Entry 4UW7 (X-ray diffraction, 2.52 A resolution); this record covers chains A and B of the 3 polymer chains in the assembly.

[Chain A (and B)]
Protein: L-shaped tail fiber protein
From: Enterobacteria phage T5
Notes: fragment: c-terminal domain, residues 970-1263; chain B of this document is another copy of the same molecule, construct and numbering; everything in this record applies to it too
UniProtKB: Q5DMH0 (Q5DMH0_BPT5); numbering as in UniProt (aligned over 970-1263)
Chain sequence (294 residues; each row starts with the number of its first residue):
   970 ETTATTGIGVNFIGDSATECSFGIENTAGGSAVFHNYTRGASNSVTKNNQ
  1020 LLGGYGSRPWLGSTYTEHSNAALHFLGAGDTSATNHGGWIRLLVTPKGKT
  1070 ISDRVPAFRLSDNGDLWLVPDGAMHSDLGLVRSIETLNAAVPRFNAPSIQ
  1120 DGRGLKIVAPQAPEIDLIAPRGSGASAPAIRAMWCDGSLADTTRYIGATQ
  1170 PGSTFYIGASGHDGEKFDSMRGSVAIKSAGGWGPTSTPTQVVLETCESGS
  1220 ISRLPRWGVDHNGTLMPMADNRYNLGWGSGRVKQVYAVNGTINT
Not modelled in the structure: 970-989 (chain B: 970-988)
Modified positions: Mse1093, Mse1152, Mse1189, Mse1235, Mse1237 (selenomethionine; parent Met)
From the paper describing this entry:
  - self-association interface (contacts with another copy of this molecule): Phe1044, Phe1077, Ile1134, Ile1149, Phe1174, Trp1226

[How chain A and chain B interact]
Residue-residue contacts (331; chain A residue first):
  Phe991(A) - Phe991(B)  hydrophobic
  Ile993(A) - Phe991(B)  hydrophobic
  Glu994(A) - Phe991(B)
  Glu994(A) - Tyr1034(B)  hydrogen bond
  Asn995(A) - Cys989(B)
  Ser1000(A) - Cys989(B)
  Ala1001(A) - Cys989(B)
  Val1002(A) - Cys989(B)
  Val1002(A) - Phe991(B)  hydrogen bond (backbone-backbone)
  Phe1003(A) - Phe991(B)  hydrophobic
  Phe1003(A) - Ile993(B)  hydrophobic
  Phe1003(A) - Phe1003(B)  hydrophobic
  His1004(A) - Ser990(B)
  His1004(A) - Phe991(B)  hydrogen bond (backbone-backbone)
  His1004(A) - Gly992(B)
  His1004(A) - Ile993(B)  hydrogen bond (backbone-backbone)
  Asn1005(A) - Ile993(B)
  Asn1005(A) - Ala1001(B)  hydrogen bond (side chain-backbone)
  Tyr1006(A) - Ser990(B)
  Tyr1006(A) - Gly992(B)
  Tyr1006(A) - Ile993(B)  hydrogen bond (backbone-backbone)
  Tyr1006(A) - Glu994(B)
  Tyr1006(A) - Asn995(B)  hydrogen bond (backbone-backbone)
  Tyr1006(A) - Ala1001(B)
  Thr1007(A) - Asn995(B)
  Thr1007(A) - Gly999(B)
  Thr1007(A) - Ala1001(B)
  Arg1008(A) - Glu994(B)  salt bridge
  Arg1008(A) - Asn995(B)
  Arg1008(A) - Thr996(B)
  Arg1008(A) - Gly998(B)
  Asn1012(A) - Thr996(B)
  Gln1019(A) - Gly998(B)
  Leu1020(A) - Ser1000(B)
  Gly1022(A) - Ala1001(B)
  Gly1023(A) - Ala1001(B)
  Gly1023(A) - Val1002(B)
  Gly1023(A) - Phe1003(B)  hydrogen bond (backbone-backbone)
  Tyr1024(A) - Phe1003(B)
  Tyr1024(A) - Tyr1024(B)
  Tyr1024(A) - Phe1044(B)
  Gly1025(A) - Phe1003(B)  hydrogen bond (backbone-backbone)
  Gly1025(A) - His1004(B)
  Gly1025(A) - Asn1005(B)  hydrogen bond (backbone-backbone)
  Gly1025(A) - Tyr1024(B)
  Gly1025(A) - Phe1044(B)
  Ser1026(A) - Asn1005(B)
  Ser1026(A) - Leu1021(B)
  Ser1026(A) - Phe1044(B)
  Arg1027(A) - His1004(B)
  Arg1027(A) - Asn1005(B)  hydrogen bond (backbone-backbone)
  Arg1027(A) - Tyr1006(B)
  Arg1027(A) - Thr1007(B)
  Pro1028(A) - Thr1015(B)
  Trp1029(A) - Thr1007(B)
  Trp1029(A) - Arg1008(B)
  Trp1029(A) - Asn1012(B)  hydrogen bond (side chain-backbone)
  Trp1029(A) - Ser1013(B)
  Trp1029(A) - Val1014(B)
  Trp1029(A) - Thr1015(B)  hydrogen bond (backbone-backbone)
  Trp1029(A) - Thr1050(B)
  Leu1030(A) - Val1014(B)
  Leu1030(A) - Ser1051(B)
  Leu1030(A) - His1055(B)
  Gly1031(A) - Asn1012(B)
  Tyr1034(A) - Tyr1006(B)  hydrophobic
  Tyr1034(A) - Thr1007(B)
  Tyr1034(A) - Arg1008(B)  hydrogen bond
  Thr1035(A) - His1055(B)
  Ser1038(A) - His1004(B)
  Asn1039(A) - Leu1021(B)
  Asn1039(A) - His1055(B)  hydrogen bond (side chain-backbone)
  Asn1039(A) - Gly1056(B)  hydrogen bond (side chain-backbone)
  Asn1039(A) - Gly1057(B)
  Ala1040(A) - Phe1044(B)  hydrophobic
  Ala1041(A) - Phe1044(B)
  Ala1041(A) - Ile1059(B)
  Leu1061(A) - Ile1059(B)  hydrophobic
  Leu1061(A) - Leu1079(B)  hydrophobic
  Leu1062(A) - Ile1059(B)
  Val1063(A) - Gly1057(B)
  Val1063(A) - Ile1059(B)  hydrophobic
  Val1063(A) - Leu1079(B)  hydrophobic
  Val1063(A) - Ser1080(B)
  Val1063(A) - Asp1081(B)
  Thr1064(A) - His1055(B)
  Thr1064(A) - Gly1056(B)
  Thr1064(A) - Gly1057(B)  hydrogen bond (backbone-backbone)
  Thr1064(A) - Asp1081(B)
  Pro1065(A) - Asp1081(B)
  Lys1066(A) - Ala1047(B)
  Lys1066(A) - Gly1048(B)
  Lys1066(A) - Asn1054(B)
  Lys1066(A) - Asp1081(B)  hydrogen bond (backbone-side chain)
  Lys1066(A) - Arg1101(B)
  Lys1066(A) - Glu1104(B)  salt bridge
  Gly1067(A) - Thr1053(B)
  Gly1067(A) - Asn1054(B)  hydrogen bond (backbone-side chain)
  Lys1068(A) - Thr1053(B)
  Lys1068(A) - Asn1054(B)
  Lys1068(A) - His1055(B)  hydrogen bond (backbone-backbone)
  Lys1068(A) - Gly1056(B)
  Thr1069(A) - Ala1052(B)
  Thr1069(A) - His1055(B)
  Ile1070(A) - His1055(B)  hydrogen bond (backbone-side chain)
  Ala1076(A) - Gly1083(B)
  Phe1077(A) - Phe1077(B)  hydrophobic
  Phe1077(A) - Leu1079(B)  hydrophobic
  Leu1087(A) - Gly1083(B)
  Leu1087(A) - Leu1085(B)  hydrophobic
  Pro1089(A) - Asn1082(B)
  Pro1089(A) - Gly1083(B)
  Pro1089(A) - Gly1121(B)
  Asp1090(A) - Asn1082(B)  hydrogen bond (backbone-backbone)
  Gly1091(A) - Ala1159(B)
  Ala1092(A) - Leu1158(B)
  Ala1092(A) - Ala1159(B)
  Mse1093(A) - Leu1158(B)
  His1094(A) - Leu1158(B)  hydrogen bond (backbone-backbone)
  His1094(A) - Ala1159(B)
  His1094(A) - Asp1160(B)
  His1094(A) - Thr1161(B)
  His1094(A) - Arg1163(B)  hydrogen bond
  Asp1096(A) - Arg1163(B)  salt bridge
  Leu1097(A) - Leu1158(B)
  Val1110(A) - Arg1163(B)
  Arg1112(A) - Thr1162(B)  hydrogen bond (side chain-backbone)
  Arg1112(A) - Arg1163(B)  hydrogen bond (side chain-backbone)
  Arg1112(A) - Tyr1164(B)
  Phe1113(A) - Ile1165(B)  hydrophobic
  Ala1115(A) - Mse1152(B)  hydrophobic
  Gln1119(A) - Arg1150(B)
  Gln1119(A) - Mse1152(B)
  Arg1122(A) - Arg1150(B)
  Ala1128(A) - Arg1122(B)
  Ala1131(A) - Arg1122(B)
  Pro1132(A) - Arg1122(B)
  Glu1133(A) - Gln1119(B)
  Glu1133(A) - Arg1122(B)  salt bridge
  Glu1133(A) - Gly1123(B)
  Glu1133(A) - Leu1124(B)  hydrogen bond (backbone-backbone)
  Ile1134(A) - Leu1124(B)
  Ile1134(A) - Ile1134(B)  hydrophobic
  Asp1135(A) - Gln1119(B)  hydrogen bond
  Asp1135(A) - Leu1124(B)  hydrogen bond (backbone-backbone)
  Asp1135(A) - Lys1125(B)  salt bridge
  Asp1135(A) - Ile1126(B)  hydrogen bond (backbone-backbone)
  Leu1136(A) - Ile1126(B)  hydrophobic
  Leu1136(A) - Pro1132(B)
  Ile1137(A) - Phe1113(B)  hydrophobic
  Ile1137(A) - Ile1126(B)  hydrogen bond (backbone-backbone)
  Ile1137(A) - Val1127(B)
  Ile1137(A) - Ala1128(B)  hydrogen bond (backbone-backbone)
  Ile1137(A) - Pro1132(B)
  Ala1138(A) - Gln1130(B)
  Ala1138(A) - Pro1132(B)
  Pro1139(A) - Ala1128(B)
  Pro1139(A) - Pro1129(B)
  Pro1139(A) - Gln1130(B)  hydrogen bond (backbone-backbone)
  Arg1140(A) - Gln1130(B)  hydrogen bond (backbone-side chain)
  Gly1143(A) - Gln1130(B)
  Ala1144(A) - Gln1130(B)
  Ser1145(A) - Gln1130(B)
  Ala1146(A) - Gln1130(B)  hydrogen bond (backbone-backbone)
  Ala1146(A) - Ala1131(B)
  Pro1147(A) - Gln1130(B)
  Pro1147(A) - Pro1132(B)
  Ala1148(A) - Pro1132(B)  hydrogen bond (backbone-backbone)
  Ala1148(A) - Glu1133(B)
  Ala1148(A) - Ile1134(B)  hydrogen bond (backbone-backbone)
  Ile1149(A) - Ile1134(B)
  Ile1149(A) - Ile1149(B)  hydrophobic
  Arg1150(A) - Glu1133(B)  salt bridge
  Arg1150(A) - Ile1134(B)  hydrogen bond (backbone-backbone)
  Arg1150(A) - Asp1135(B)  salt bridge
  Arg1150(A) - Leu1136(B)  hydrogen bond (backbone-backbone)
  Ala1151(A) - Leu1136(B)
  Ala1151(A) - Pro1147(B)  hydrophobic
  Mse1152(A) - Asp1135(B)
  Mse1152(A) - Leu1136(B)  hydrogen bond (backbone-backbone)
  Mse1152(A) - Ile1137(B)
  Mse1152(A) - Ala1138(B)  hydrogen bond (backbone-backbone)
  Trp1153(A) - Ser1145(B)
  Trp1153(A) - Pro1147(B)
  Cys1154(A) - Ala1138(B)
  Cys1154(A) - Pro1139(B)
  Cys1154(A) - Arg1140(B)  hydrogen bond (backbone-backbone)
  Cys1154(A) - Ser1145(B)  hydrogen bond (backbone-side chain)
  Asp1155(A) - Arg1140(B)  salt bridge
  Gly1156(A) - Pro1139(B)
  Gly1156(A) - Arg1140(B)  hydrogen bond (backbone-backbone)
  Gly1156(A) - Gly1141(B)  hydrogen bond (backbone-backbone)
  Ser1157(A) - Pro1139(B)
  Gln1169(A) - Arg1140(B)
  Ser1172(A) - Ser1145(B)
  Thr1173(A) - Ser1145(B)  hydrogen bond (backbone-backbone)
  Thr1173(A) - Ala1146(B)
  Thr1173(A) - Pro1147(B)
  Phe1174(A) - Leu1136(B)  hydrophobic
  Phe1174(A) - Pro1147(B)
  Tyr1175(A) - Pro1147(B)  hydrogen bond (backbone-backbone)
  Tyr1175(A) - Ala1148(B)
  Tyr1175(A) - Ile1149(B)  hydrogen bond (backbone-backbone)
  Ile1176(A) - Ile1149(B)
  Ile1176(A) - Phe1174(B)  hydrophobic
  Ile1176(A) - Ile1195(B)
  Gly1177(A) - Ile1149(B)  hydrogen bond (backbone-backbone)
  Gly1177(A) - Arg1150(B)
  Gly1177(A) - Ala1151(B)  hydrogen bond (backbone-backbone)
  Gly1177(A) - Phe1174(B)
  Gly1177(A) - Ile1195(B)
  Ala1178(A) - Ala1151(B)
  Ala1178(A) - Trp1153(B)  hydrophobic
  Ala1178(A) - Ile1195(B)  hydrophobic
  Ser1179(A) - Arg1150(B)
  Ser1179(A) - Ala1151(B)  hydrogen bond (backbone-backbone)
  Ser1179(A) - Mse1152(B)
  Ser1179(A) - Trp1153(B)  hydrogen bond (backbone-backbone)
  Gly1180(A) - Trp1153(B)
  Gly1180(A) - Thr1168(B)
  Gly1180(A) - Trp1201(B)
  His1181(A) - Trp1153(B)  hydrogen bond (backbone-backbone)
  His1181(A) - Cys1154(B)
  His1181(A) - Ile1165(B)
  His1181(A) - Gly1166(B)  hydrogen bond (side chain-backbone)
  His1181(A) - Ala1167(B)
  His1181(A) - Thr1168(B)  hydrogen bond (backbone-backbone)
  His1181(A) - Trp1201(B)
  Asp1182(A) - Ala1167(B)
  Asp1182(A) - Gly1202(B)
  Asp1182(A) - Pro1203(B)
  Gly1183(A) - Ala1167(B)
  Glu1184(A) - Pro1203(B)
  Phe1186(A) - Mse1152(B)  hydrophobic
  Phe1186(A) - Trp1153(B)
  Phe1186(A) - Cys1154(B)  hydrophobic
  Mse1189(A) - Ala1148(B)  hydrophobic
  Mse1189(A) - Ile1149(B)
  Mse1189(A) - Arg1150(B)
  Arg1190(A) - Trp1201(B)
  Arg1190(A) - Thr1206(B)  hydrogen bond
  Arg1190(A) - Thr1208(B)  hydrogen bond (backbone-side chain)
  Gly1191(A) - Ile1195(B)
  Gly1191(A) - Thr1208(B)
  Ser1192(A) - Val1210(B)
  Val1193(A) - Val1193(B)  hydrophobic
  Leu1212(A) - Val1228(B)  hydrophobic
  Glu1213(A) - Val1210(B)
  Thr1214(A) - Thr1208(B)
  Thr1214(A) - Gln1209(B)
  Thr1214(A) - Val1210(B)
  Thr1214(A) - Val1228(B)
  Thr1214(A) - Asp1229(B)  hydrogen bond (side chain-backbone)
  Thr1214(A) - His1230(B)  hydrogen bond (side chain-backbone)
  Thr1214(A) - Gly1232(B)
  Cys1215(A) - Thr1206(B)  hydrogen bond
  Cys1215(A) - Pro1207(B)
  Cys1215(A) - Thr1208(B)  hydrogen bond (backbone-side chain)
  Cys1215(A) - His1230(B)
  Glu1216(A) - His1230(B)  hydrogen bond (backbone-backbone)
  Glu1216(A) - Asn1231(B)
  Ser1217(A) - Ser1205(B)
  Ser1217(A) - Pro1207(B)
  Ser1217(A) - His1230(B)  hydrogen bond (backbone-side chain)
  Gly1218(A) - Thr1204(B)
  Gly1218(A) - Ser1205(B)  hydrogen bond (backbone-side chain)
  Ser1219(A) - Thr1204(B)
  Ser1219(A) - Ser1205(B)
  Ser1219(A) - Thr1206(B)  hydrogen bond (backbone-backbone)
  Ile1220(A) - Pro1203(B)
  Ile1220(A) - Thr1204(B)
  Ile1220(A) - Ser1205(B)
  Ile1220(A) - Thr1206(B)
  Arg1225(A) - Val1228(B)
  Arg1225(A) - His1230(B)  hydrogen bond (side chain-backbone)
  Arg1225(A) - Gly1232(B)
  Trp1226(A) - Val1228(B)
  Trp1226(A) - Gly1232(B)  hydrogen bond (side chain-backbone)
  Trp1226(A) - Leu1234(B)
  Asn1240(A) - Val1257(B)
  Tyr1242(A) - Asn1231(B)
  Tyr1242(A) - Gly1232(B)
  Asn1243(A) - Thr1233(B)
  Asn1243(A) - Leu1234(B)  hydrogen bond (backbone-backbone)
  Leu1244(A) - Leu1234(B)
  Gly1245(A) - Thr1233(B)
  Gly1245(A) - Leu1234(B)  hydrogen bond (backbone-backbone)
  Trp1246(A) - Mse1235(B)
  Ser1248(A) - Asp1239(B)
  Gly1249(A) - Pro1236(B)
  Gly1249(A) - Asp1239(B)
  Arg1250(A) - Pro1236(B)
  Arg1250(A) - Asp1239(B)  salt bridge
  Arg1250(A) - Asn1240(B)  hydrogen bond (backbone-backbone)
  Arg1250(A) - Thr1263(B)  hydrogen bond (side chain-backbone)
  Val1251(A) - Trp1226(B)  hydrophobic
  Val1251(A) - Pro1236(B)
  Val1251(A) - Tyr1242(B)
  Val1251(A) - Leu1244(B)
  Lys1252(A) - Asn1240(B)
  Lys1252(A) - Arg1241(B)
  Lys1252(A) - Tyr1242(B)  hydrogen bond (backbone-backbone)
  Lys1252(A) - Asn1243(B)
  Gln1253(A) - Asn1243(B)  hydrogen bond (backbone-side chain)
  Gln1253(A) - Leu1244(B)  hydrogen bond (backbone-backbone)
  Val1254(A) - Leu1244(B)
  Tyr1255(A) - Asn1243(B)
  Tyr1255(A) - Leu1244(B)  hydrogen bond (backbone-backbone)
  Tyr1255(A) - Gly1245(B)
  Tyr1255(A) - Trp1246(B)
  Tyr1255(A) - Gly1247(B)
  Tyr1255(A) - Arg1250(B)
  Tyr1255(A) - Val1251(B)  hydrogen bond (backbone-backbone)
  Ala1256(A) - Arg1250(B)
  Ala1256(A) - Val1251(B)
  Val1257(A) - Arg1250(B)
  Val1257(A) - Val1251(B)  hydrogen bond (backbone-backbone)
  Val1257(A) - Lys1252(B)
  Asn1258(A) - Lys1252(B)  hydrogen bond (backbone-backbone)
  Asn1258(A) - Gln1253(B)  hydrogen bond
  Ile1261(A) - Val1254(B)
  Ile1261(A) - Ala1256(B)
  Ile1261(A) - Asn1258(B)
  Ile1261(A) - Gly1259(B)
  Asn1262(A) - Gln1253(B)
  Asn1262(A) - Val1254(B)  hydrogen bond (backbone-backbone)
  Asn1262(A) - Tyr1255(B)
  Asn1262(A) - Ala1256(B)  hydrogen bond (backbone-backbone)
  Thr1263(A) - Ala1256(B)
  Thr1263(A) - Val1257(B)
  Thr1263(A) - Gly1259(B)
Interface residues without a listed pair, chain A (151 interface residues in all): Gly1009, Ala1010, Leu1042, Leu1085, Leu1124, Ile1126, Val1127, Ser1142, Leu1158, Gly1171, Asp1187, Ser1188, Leu1234, Gly1247, Thr1260
Interface residues without a listed pair, chain B (144 interface residues in all): Ala997, Leu1042, Trp1058, Asp1084, Trp1086, Ala1144, Ile1176, Ala1238, Thr1260, Ile1261

[Overview]
151 residues of chain A and 144 residues of chain B are in contact, with 81 hydrogen bonds and 9 salt bridges.
Polar pairs include Arg1008(A)-Glu994(B), Lys1066(A)-Glu1104(B) and Asp1096(A)-Arg1163(B). From the paper: a
self-association interface involving Phe1044(A), Phe1077(A) and Ile1134(A) among others.
Chain A and chain B are both L-shaped tail fiber protein (Enterobacteria phage T5); the structure, Structure
of the carboxy-terminal domain of the bacteriophage T5 L- shaped tail fiber without its intra-molecular ...,
was determined by X-ray diffraction (same publication as 5AQ5 and 4UW8).
